PDB entry 2BFD | X-ray diffraction, 1.39 A resolution | chains A and B

[Chain A]
Molecule: 2-oxoisovalerate dehydrogenase alpha subunit
From: Homo sapiens
Notes: EC 1.2.4.4
UniProtKB: P12694 (ODBA_HUMAN); residues 1-400 here correspond to UniProt positions 46-445 (UniProt number = residue number + 45)
Sequence (400 residues; each row starts with the number of its first residue):
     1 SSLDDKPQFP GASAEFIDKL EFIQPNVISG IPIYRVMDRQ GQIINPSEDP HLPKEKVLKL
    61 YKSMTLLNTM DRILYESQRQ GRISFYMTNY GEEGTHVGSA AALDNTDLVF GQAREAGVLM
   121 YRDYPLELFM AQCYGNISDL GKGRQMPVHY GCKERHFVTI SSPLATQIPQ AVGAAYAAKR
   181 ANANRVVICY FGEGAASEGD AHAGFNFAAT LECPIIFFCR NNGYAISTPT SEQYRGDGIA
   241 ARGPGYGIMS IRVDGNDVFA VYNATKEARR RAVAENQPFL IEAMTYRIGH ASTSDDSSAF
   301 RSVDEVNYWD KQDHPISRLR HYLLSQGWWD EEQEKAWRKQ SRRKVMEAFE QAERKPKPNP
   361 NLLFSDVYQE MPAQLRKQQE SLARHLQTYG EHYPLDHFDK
Not modelled in the structure: 1-5, 290-291, 294-312
Sequence notes: engineered mutation Ala113 (Tyr158 in P12694); conflict Ser292 (His336 in P12694), Phe300 (Tyr345 in P12694)
Ion coordination: K+: Gln112, Ser161, Pro163, Thr166, Gln167; Mn2+: Glu193, Asn222, Tyr224 (together with thiamine diphosphate)
Ligand contacts: thiamine diphosphate (TPP): Glu92, Gln112, Arg114, Ser162, Pro163, Leu164, Gly192, Glu193, Gly194, Ala195, Glu198, Arg220, Asn222, Tyr224, Ala225, Ile226
Curated features (UniProtKB/Swiss-Prot):
  - binding site (thiamine diphosphate): Arg114, Ser162, Gly194, Ala195, Arg220
  - binding site (K(+)): Ser161, Pro163, Thr166, Gln167
  - binding site (Mg(2+)): Glu193, Asn222, Tyr224
  - modified residue: Ser292 (Phosphoserine), Thr293 (Phosphothreonine), Ser294 (Phosphoserine), Ser302 (Phosphoserine), Lys311 (N6-acetyllysine), Lys335 (N6-succinyllysine)

[Chain B]
Molecule: 2-oxoisovalerate dehydrogenase beta subunit
From: Homo sapiens
Notes: EC 1.2.4.4
UniProtKB: P21953 (ODBB_HUMAN); residues 1-342 here correspond to UniProt positions 51-392 (UniProt number = residue number + 50)
Sequence (342 residues; each row starts with the number of its first residue):
     1 VAHFTFQPDP EPREYGQTQK MNLFQSVTSA LDNSLAKDPT AVIFGEDVAF GGVFRCTVGL
    61 RDKYGKDRVF NTPLCEQGIV GFGIGIAVTG ATAIAEIQFA DYIFPAFDQI VNEAAKYRYR
   121 SGDLFNCGSL TIRSPWGCVG HGALYHSQSP EAFFAHCPGI KVVIPRSPFQ AKGLLLSCIE
   181 DKNPCIFFEP KILYRAAAEE VPIEPYNIPL SQAEVIQEGS DVTLVAWGTQ VHVIREVASM
   241 AKEKLGVSCE VIDLRTIIPW DVDTICKSVI KTGRLLISHE APLTGGFASE ISSTVQEECF
   301 LNLEAPISRV CGYDTPFPHI FEPFYIPDKW KCYDALRKMI NY
Not modelled in the structure: 1, 5-13
Ion coordination: K+: Gly128, Leu130, Thr131, Cys178, Asp181, Asn183
Ligand contacts: thiamine diphosphate (TPP): Glu46, Asp47, Leu74, Glu76, Gln98, Tyr102
Curated features (UniProtKB/Swiss-Prot):
  - binding site (thiamine diphosphate): Tyr102
  - binding site (K(+)): Gly128, Leu130, Thr131, Cys178, Asp181, Asn183
  - modified residue (N6-acetyllysine): Lys182, Lys191

[Interface between chain A and chain B]
Pairs across the interface - 86 pairs, chain A then chain B:
  Phe110(A) with Tyr117(B)
  Leu140(A) with Ser121(B); Gly122(B)
  Lys142(A) with Gly122(B)
  Arg144(A) with Tyr119(B), hydrogen bond (side chain-backbone); Gly122(B)
  Gln145(A) with Arg120(B)
  Gly151(A) with Leu124(B)
  Cys152(A) with Phe125(B)
  Lys153(A) with Leu124(B); Phe125(B)
  Phe157(A) with Phe125(B)
  Val158(A) with Tyr117(B); Phe125(B), hydrophobic
  Thr159(A) with Arg120(B); Ser121(B); Phe125(B)
  Ser161(A) with Glu113(B), hydrogen bond; Arg120(B)
  Pro163(A) with Glu113(B)
  Thr166(A) with Asp108(B); Gln109(B), hydrogen bond (backbone-side chain); Glu113(B), hydrogen bond
  Pro169(A) with Gly81(B); Phe82(B); Gln109(B)
  Gln170(A) with Gly81(B); Ile84(B); Gly85(B); Gln109(B), hydrogen bond; Glu113(B), hydrogen bond; Tyr117(B), hydrogen bond
  Val172(A) with Phe82(B), hydrophobic
  Gly173(A) with Phe82(B); Gly85(B); Ile86(B)
  Ala174(A) with Gly85(B); Ile86(B); Thr89(B)
  Tyr176(A) with Asp67(B), hydrogen bond (side chain-backbone); Phe70(B); Phe82(B), hydrophobic
  Ala177(A) with Thr89(B)
  Arg180(A) with Pro39(B), hydrogen bond (side chain-backbone); Thr40(B); Val42(B); Asp67(B), salt bridge; Arg68(B)
  Gly199(A) with Gln77(B)
  Asp200(A) with Gln77(B), hydrogen bond; Gln109(B), hydrogen bond
  Ala203(A) with Cys75(B), hydrophobic; Gly78(B)
  Asn206(A) with Pro73(B)
  Phe207(A) with Thr72(B); Pro73(B); Cys75(B); Gly78(B); Ile79(B); Phe82(B), hydrophobic
  Thr210(A) with Pro73(B)
  Leu211(A) with Phe70(B), hydrophobic; Asn71(B); Phe82(B), hydrophobic
  Leu363(A) with Tyr119(B), hydrogen bond (backbone-side chain)
  Ser365(A) with Tyr119(B)
  Asp366(A) with Arg118(B); Tyr119(B), hydrogen bond (backbone-backbone); Gly122(B); Asp123(B)
  Val367(A) with Tyr119(B), hydrophobic; Pro158(B), hydrophobic; Gly159(B)
  Tyr368(A) with Gly159(B), hydrogen bond (side chain-backbone); Ile160(B), hydrogen bond (side chain-backbone); Lys161(B); Asn183(B); Ile258(B)
  Gln369(A) with Arg118(B); Lys182(B); Asn183(B), hydrogen bond (backbone-side chain)
  Glu370(A) with Lys161(B), salt bridge; Asn183(B), hydrogen bond
  Pro372(A) with Pro259(B), hydrophobic
  Gln374(A) with Val262(B)
  Lys377(A) with Glu298(B), salt bridge
Also at the interface, not in a pair above, chain A (42 interface residues in all): Gly141, Arg185, Leu362
Also at the interface, not in a pair above, chain B (45 interface residues in all): Val88, Asn112, Ala115, Cys157

[In short]
42 residues of chain A face 45 of chain B across their interface; the contacts include 17 hydrogen bonds and 3
salt bridges. Polar contacts include Arg180(A)-Asp67(B), Glu370(A)-Lys161(B) and Lys377(A)-Glu298(B). Thiamine
diphosphate is bound between chain A and chain B.
Here chain A is 2-oxoisovalerate dehydrogenase alpha subunit and chain B is 2-oxoisovalerate dehydrogenase
beta subunit, both from Homo sapiens. Entry 2BFD (Reactivity modulation of human branched-chain alpha-ketoacid
dehydrogenase by an internal molecular switch) was determined by X-ray diffraction together with 1WCI, 2BEU,
2BEV, 2BEW, 2BFB, 2BFC, 2BFE and 2BFF from the same study.
